Entry 6YW5 (electron microscopy, 2.85 A resolution); this record covers chains LL and aa of the 38 polymer chains in the assembly.

[Chain LL]
Molecule: Mitochondrial 30S ribosomal protein S12
Organism: Neurospora crassa OR74A
UniProt: Q7S9I4 (Q7S9I4_NEUCR); residues 1-174 here = UniProt positions 1-174
Chain sequence (174 residues; numbered 1 to 174; the number before each row is that of its first residue):
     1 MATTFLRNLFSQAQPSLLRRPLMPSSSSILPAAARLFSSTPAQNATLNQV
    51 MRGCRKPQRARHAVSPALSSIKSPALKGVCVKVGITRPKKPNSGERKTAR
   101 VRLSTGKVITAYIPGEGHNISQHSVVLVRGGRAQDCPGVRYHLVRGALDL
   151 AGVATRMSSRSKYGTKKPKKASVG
Disordered / not traced: 1-44, 173-174

[Chain aa]
Molecule: 16S rRNA
Organism: Neurospora crassa OR74A
Sequence (1864 nucleotides; numbered 1 to 1864; the number before each row is that of its first residue):
     1 GAUGUAAUAAAAAAAAUUUUUUUUAAUUUUAUAUUACAUCAAUAAAAAUA
    51 GAUGAGUUUGGUGAUGGCUCUGAUUGAACACUGUCCAAAUACUUGACACA
   101 UGCUAAUCGAACGUUUAAUUUUGGCCUAAGAAAGGGGUUUCAUCGUGGCU
   151 UAAGCUAAGGGGUUUAUUGUGGCUUAAGCUAAGGUUUAAUCUUUGACUUA
   201 AGCGGGUGUUUUAGGGGAACUUGUGCCCCUAAAACCUCUUAAUUAAAAGU
   251 GGUGUACAGGUGAGUAUAAUAUUUUUUCGCUUAACUUAAAGUGAAGGCAA
   301 AUCCUUCAUAUUGCAAAAGGAUAUCUUAGGCACCUGUUGAAAGGGGCCUA
   351 CUUAUAUUAUAUCCGCUUUAAGAGGAUGAGAAAAGUUUCAGAGAUAGGUA
   401 GUUGUUAAGGUCAUGGCUUAACAAGCCAAUAAUUCUCUUAGUCGAAGCUG
   451 AAAAGGCUGAUCGACCACAUUGGGAAUGAAAAAAUCCCAAGGCAAAUAGG
   501 UACAGCAGUGAGGAAUCUUGGUCAAUGGGCCCACGCCUGAACUGGUAACU
   551 UGGAGGAAUGAGGGGUCAACUUUGCAAAUGGAUGAGUGAUCGUUAGAAGA
   601 UCCUUAGUCCCCUGGUCUUCUUGACACAUGAGGUAUAUACUUCUAGUCCA
   651 UAUUGGGGGGAGACUCCACGUCGAUUUAUCGAGUAAAAUUCUGUAUACAU
   701 AUUGAUAAUGACAAUAUGUACAUUUGUCUUGACUAAUUACGUGCCAGCAG
   751 UCGCGGCAAUACGUAAGAGACUAGUGUUAAUCAUCAUAAAUAGGUUUAAA
   801 GGGUACUCAGACGGAAAAAUUCGCCCAAAUAUAGGGGACAAUUUUUCUAG
   851 AGUUUUAUGUAAGAAGGUCGUACUCUAGAGUGGAGAGAUAAAAUUCUGUG
   901 AUACCUAGGGGACGGGUAAAGGCGAAGGCAAUCUUUUAUGUAAAAACUGA
   951 CGUCGAAGGACGAAGGCAAAGGGAACAAAAAGGAUUAGAUACCCCAGUAG
  1001 UCUUUGCAGACAAUUAUGAAUGCCAUAGGUUAGAUUUUUAAUUUAGUCUA
  1051 UAAAUGAAAGUGUAAGCAUUUCACCUCAAGAGUAAGGCGGCAACGCAGGA
  1101 ACUGAAAUCACUAGACCGUUUCUGACACCAGCAAUGAAGUAUGUUAUUUA
  1151 AUUCGGUGACCCACGAAAAACCUUACCACAAUUUGAAUAUUAAUAAUAAU
  1201 GAUAUUAUUUUUUAUGCUUGAUAUGGCAAGCACUCAAUUUUCCCCUCCCC
  1251 GUAGGUUUGCCGCGGGGGGGGAGAAAAAAGAAAAAUAAUGGAUAAUAUAG
  1301 UAAAUACCAUAUUCCAACUAUAUUUAAUUAUUAAUACAAGUGUUGCACGG
  1351 CUGUCUUCAGUUGAUGUUGCGAAACUGUGGUUCGUUCCAUGGAAUUAACG
  1401 UAAACCCUUGCUUUAUUUGUAAAUAUUAUAAAGCAGUUCACCUUUAUAUA
  1451 GGAAAUGAUAAAAGGGAUCAAGACAAGUCAUCAUGGCCUAAAUAUUGUGG
  1501 GCUAUAGACGUGCCACAUUUUCCUAAACAAAGAGAUGCAAAAAUGUGAAU
  1551 UUUAGCUAAUCUCAAAAAAUAGGAUAAAAAUAUACAAGGAUUGUAGUCUG
  1601 AAAUUCGACUGCAUGAAUAAGAAAUUGCUAGUAAUCGUGAAUCACCAUGA
  1651 CACGGUGAAUAUUCCCUCGGAUUGGUACUAACCACUCGUCACAUGCUGAA
  1701 AGGAGUGCGUGCAAUAAGUUUGCUUUUCUGUUAUAAGUAAGUAGACAUAU
  1751 AGGUUUAGAUGUUAUAAUAGGAUCCUUCGUAUGCGCGGCUCUGAUUAGUG
  1801 UUAAGUCGAAAUACGGUUCGUGUAGUGGAAGUUGCACGGGACUUAUCAAU
  1851 GUUGAACAAUACGA
Disordered / not traced: 1-47, 126-236, 327-358, 563-667, 1195-1328
Metal / ion sites: K+ site 1: U58, G753; Mg2+ site 1: U93, G262; K+ site 2: C257, A484; K+ site 3: G262, G264, G441; Mg2+ site 2: A263, G264, G441; Mg2+ site 3: G293, G319; Mg2+ site 4: U402, C417; Mg2+ site 5 near A460 (its only coordinating residue here); Mg2+ site 6: C503, A504; K+ site 4: C523, U526, G527; Mg2+ site 7 near A524 (its only coordinating residue here); Mg2+ site 8 near C534 (its only coordinating residue here); 50 more Mg2+ sites not listed; 14 more K+ sites not listed
Reported in the primary citation:
  - Mg2+ coordination: A1745

[Interface between chain LL and chain aa]
Contacting residue pairs (124; chain LL residue first):
  Ala45(LL) - G793(aa)  base contact
  Ala45(LL) - G794(aa)  hydrogen bond to the base
  Ala45(LL) - C1074(aa)  base contact
  Thr46(LL) - U1071(aa)  base contact
  Thr46(LL) - C1072(aa)  hydrogen bond to the phosphate
  Leu47(LL) - A790(aa)  sugar contact
  Asn48(LL) - A811(aa)  hydrogen bond to the sugar
  Asn48(LL) - U1071(aa)  phosphate contact
  Asn48(LL) - C1072(aa)  phosphate contact
  Gln49(LL) - C1072(aa)  base contact
  Gln49(LL) - A1073(aa)  hydrogen bond to the base
  Gln49(LL) - C1074(aa)  hydrogen bond to the base
  Val50(LL) - A790(aa)  phosphate contact
  Arg52(LL) - C1072(aa)  salt bridge to the phosphate
  Arg52(LL) - A1073(aa)  salt bridge to the phosphate
  Cys54(LL) - A788(aa)  base contact
  Arg55(LL) - A788(aa)  phosphate contact
  Arg55(LL) - A789(aa)  base contact
  Arg55(LL) - A790(aa)  salt bridge to the phosphate
  Arg55(LL) - G793(aa)  hydrogen bond to the base
  Arg55(LL) - C1075(aa)  base contact
  Arg55(LL) - U1076(aa)  hydrogen bond to the base
  Lys56(LL) - A392(aa)  salt bridge to the phosphate
  Lys56(LL) - A788(aa)  hydrogen bond to the sugar
  Gln58(LL) - G67(aa)  phosphate contact
  Gln58(LL) - U787(aa)  base contact
  Gln58(LL) - A788(aa)  base contact
  Gln58(LL) - U1076(aa)  sugar contact
  Gln58(LL) - C1077(aa)  hydrogen bond to the phosphate
  Arg59(LL) - A1079(aa)  base contact
  Arg59(LL) - G1080(aa)  hydrogen bond to the base
  Arg59(LL) - A1100(aa)  salt bridge to the phosphate
  Arg61(LL) - G67(aa)  hydrogen bond to the phosphate
  Arg61(LL) - C68(aa)  salt bridge to the phosphate
  Arg61(LL) - C1077(aa)  salt bridge to the phosphate
  His62(LL) - U1103(aa)  base contact
  His62(LL) - G1104(aa)  hydrogen bond to the base
  Ser65(LL) - A779(aa)  phosphate contact
  Ser69(LL) - A779(aa)  hydrogen bond to the phosphate
  Ser69(LL) - A780(aa)  hydrogen bond to the phosphate
  Lys72(LL) - A779(aa)  sugar contact
  Lys72(LL) - A780(aa)  hydrogen bond to the phosphate
  Lys72(LL) - U781(aa)  salt bridge to the phosphate
  Ser73(LL) - A514(aa)  base contact
  Ser73(LL) - A779(aa)  sugar contact
  Pro74(LL) - A78(aa)  sugar contact
  Pro74(LL) - A514(aa)  base contact
  Pro74(LL) - U778(aa)  hydrogen bond to the sugar
  Pro74(LL) - A779(aa)  sugar contact
  Ala75(LL) - A514(aa)  base contact
  Leu76(LL) - A514(aa)  phosphate contact
  Lys77(LL) - A514(aa)  hydrogen bond to the phosphate
  Lys89(LL) - A1105(aa)  salt bridge to the phosphate
  Lys89(LL) - A1803(aa)  phosphate contact
  Lys90(LL) - A1803(aa)  hydrogen bond to the phosphate
  Asn92(LL) - G753(aa)  base contact
  Asn92(LL) - C754(aa)  hydrogen bond to the base
  Asn92(LL) - G755(aa)  base contact
  Ser93(LL) - C744(aa)  phosphate contact
  Ser93(LL) - C745(aa)  phosphate contact
  Ser93(LL) - G755(aa)  hydrogen bond to the base
  Gly94(LL) - C745(aa)  phosphate contact
  Gly94(LL) - A746(aa)  phosphate contact
  Glu95(LL) - A746(aa)  hydrogen bond to the phosphate
  Arg96(LL) - G747(aa)  hydrogen bond to the base
  Arg96(LL) - C748(aa)  base contact
  Arg96(LL) - A749(aa)  base contact
  Lys97(LL) - A746(aa)  salt bridge to the phosphate
  Lys97(LL) - G747(aa)  salt bridge to the phosphate
  Ser104(LL) - G513(aa)  phosphate contact
  Ser104(LL) - A514(aa)  hydrogen bond to the phosphate
  Tyr112(LL) - C748(aa)  hydrogen bond to the phosphate
  Pro114(LL) - C748(aa)  phosphate contact
  Gly115(LL) - G747(aa)  sugar contact
  Gly115(LL) - C748(aa)  hydrogen bond to the phosphate
  Glu116(LL) - A746(aa)  sugar contact
  Glu116(LL) - G747(aa)  phosphate contact
  Gly117(LL) - G747(aa)  phosphate contact
  Leu127(LL) - A514(aa)  sugar contact
  Arg129(LL) - U777(aa)  sugar contact
  Arg129(LL) - U778(aa)  sugar contact
  Gly130(LL) - U778(aa)  hydrogen bond to the sugar
  Gly130(LL) - A779(aa)  phosphate contact
  Gly131(LL) - U778(aa)  phosphate contact
  Gly131(LL) - A779(aa)  phosphate contact
  Arg132(LL) - G1104(aa)  salt bridge to the phosphate
  Gln134(LL) - A749(aa)  base contact
  Gln134(LL) - G750(aa)  phosphate contact
  Gln134(LL) - U751(aa)  hydrogen bond to the phosphate
  Asp135(LL) - A749(aa)  hydrogen bond to the base
  Pro137(LL) - G1104(aa)  phosphate contact
  Pro137(LL) - U1801(aa)  sugar contact
  Gly138(LL) - U1103(aa)  phosphate contact
  Arg140(LL) - U1103(aa)  salt bridge to the phosphate
  Arg140(LL) - G1104(aa)  salt bridge to the phosphate
  Val144(LL) - C79(aa)  sugar contact
  Gly146(LL) - A80(aa)  phosphate contact
  Arg156(LL) - G763(aa)  salt bridge to the phosphate
  Arg156(LL) - U764(aa)  salt bridge to the phosphate
  Met157(LL) - U764(aa)  hydrogen bond to the phosphate
  Met157(LL) - A765(aa)  phosphate contact
  Ser158(LL) - U764(aa)  hydrogen bond to the phosphate
  Ser159(LL) - C728(aa)  phosphate contact
  Ser159(LL) - U729(aa)  hydrogen bond to the phosphate
  Arg160(LL) - C81(aa)  hydrogen bond to the sugar
  Arg160(LL) - U727(aa)  salt bridge to the phosphate
  Arg160(LL) - C728(aa)  hydrogen bond to the phosphate
  Ser161(LL) - A80(aa)  hydrogen bond to the sugar
  Ser161(LL) - C81(aa)  sugar contact
  Ser161(LL) - U727(aa)  hydrogen bond to the phosphate
  Ser161(LL) - C728(aa)  hydrogen bond to the phosphate
  Lys162(LL) - C728(aa)  hydrogen bond to the phosphate
  Lys162(LL) - U729(aa)  salt bridge to the phosphate
  Lys162(LL) - G776(aa)  sugar contact
  Tyr163(LL) - C748(aa)  phosphate contact
  Gly164(LL) - A80(aa)  hydrogen bond to the sugar
  Gly164(LL) - C81(aa)  sugar contact
  Thr165(LL) - C81(aa)  sugar contact
  Lys166(LL) - C81(aa)  salt bridge to the phosphate
  Lys166(LL) - U82(aa)  phosphate contact
  Lys167(LL) - C81(aa)  phosphate contact
  Lys167(LL) - U82(aa)  hydrogen bond to the phosphate
  Lys167(LL) - G726(aa)  salt bridge to the phosphate
  Lys167(LL) - U727(aa)  salt bridge to the phosphate
Interface residues without a listed pair, chain LL (67 interface residues in all): Pro57, Ala63, Leu68, Pro91, Arg100, Cys136, Thr155
Interface residues without a listed pair, chain aa (60 interface residues in all): A77, A1078, A1081, C1696

[In short]
Chain LL and chain aa form an interface of 67 and 60 residues respectively, with 39 hydrogen bonds and 21 salt
bridges. Polar pairs include Ala45(LL)-G794(aa), Gln49(LL)-A1073(aa) and Gln49(LL)-C1074(aa). U58(aa) and
G753(aa) form the K+ site 1. U93(aa) and G262(aa) coordinate Mg2+ site 1. From the paper: Mg2+ coordination by
A1745(aa).
Chain LL is Mitochondrial 30S ribosomal protein S12 and chain aa is 16S rRNA, both from Neurospora crassa
OR74A; the structure, The structure of the small subunit of the mitoribosome from Neurospora crassa, was
determined by electron microscopy (same publication as 6YWE, 6YWS, 6YWV, 6YWX and 6YWY).
